PDB entry 8EVJ | electron microscopy, 4.10 A resolution (low resolution: residue-level contacts below are approximate; hydrogen-bond / salt-bridge calls are withheld) | chains I and G of the 13 polymer chains in the assembly

== Chain I ==
Molecule: 167-nt DNA strand
Sequence (167 nucleotides; each row starts with the number of its first residue):
     1 TAGGTGCAGG GCCTCTCGGC TGCTGATCTT CAGCTGGTTG CTGAGAGTTG CAGCATTGCT
    61 GAGTCTTAGC AATGGATACT TCCCGATTCC CCTCACAAAA ATAGGTCAGT CTGTCTGGCT
   121 AGTTCTGTAC TTGCAGACAC AGGGCATGTG GGGTTCCTAT TTTTCTA
Not modelled in the structure: 1-26, 165-167

== Chain G ==
Protein: Histone H2A type 2-C
From: Homo sapiens
UniProt: Q16777 (H2A2C_HUMAN); residues 0-128 here correspond to UniProt positions 1-129 (UniProt number = residue number + 1)
Amino-acid sequence (129 residues; row label = number of the first residue in the row; numbering starts at 0):
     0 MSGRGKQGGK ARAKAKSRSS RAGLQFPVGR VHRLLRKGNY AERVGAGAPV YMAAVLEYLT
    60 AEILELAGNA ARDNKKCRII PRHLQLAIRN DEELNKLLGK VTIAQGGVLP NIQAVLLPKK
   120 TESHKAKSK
Not modelled in the structure: 0-11, 120-128
Construct notes: engineered mutation Cys76 (Thr77 in Q16777)
Swiss-Prot annotation at these positions:
  - modified residue: Ser1 (N-acetylserine), Arg3 (Citrulline), Lys5 (N6-(2-hydroxyisobutyryl)lysine), Lys9 (N6-(2-hydroxyisobutyryl)lysine), Lys13 (N6-(beta-hydroxybutyryl)lysine), Lys36 (N6-(2-hydroxyisobutyryl)lysine), Lys74 (N6-(2-hydroxyisobutyryl)lysine), Lys75 (N6-(2-hydroxyisobutyryl)lysine), Lys95 (N6-(2-hydroxyisobutyryl)lysine), Lys99 (N6-glutaryllysine), Gln104 (N5-methylglutamine), Lys118 (N6-(2-hydroxyisobutyryl)lysine), Lys119 (N6-crotonyllysine), Thr120 (Phosphothreonine), Ser122 (Phosphoserine), Lys124 (N6-crotonyllysine)
  - cross-link (Glycyl lysine isopeptide (Lys-Gly)): Lys13 (interchain with G-Cter in ubiquitin), Lys15 (interchain with G-Cter in ubiquitin), Lys119 (interchain with G-Cter in ubiquitin)

== Interface between chain I and chain G ==
Residue-residue contacts - 17 pairs, chain I then chain G:
  DC51(I) - Arg32(G)
  DA52(I) - Gly28(G)
  DA52(I) - Arg29(G)
  DA52(I) - Arg32(G)
  DG53(I) - Ala14(G)
  DG53(I) - Lys15(G)
  DG53(I) - Ser16(G)
  DG53(I) - Arg17(G)
  DG53(I) - Arg20(G)
  DG53(I) - Gly28(G)
  DC54(I) - Ala12(G)
  DC54(I) - Lys13(G)
  DC54(I) - Ala14(G)
  DC54(I) - Lys15(G)
  DC54(I) - Arg20(G)
  DA55(I) - Ala12(G)
  DG61(I) - Arg42(G)
Also at the interface, not in a pair above, chain G (12 interface residues in all): Ser18

== Overview ==
6 residues of chain I and 12 residues of chain G are in contact.
Chain I is a 167-nt DNA strand and chain G is Histone H2A type 2-C (Homo sapiens); the structure, CX3CR1
nucleosome bound PU.1 and C/EBPa, was determined by electron microscopy (same publication as 8EVH, 8EVI and
8SYP).
